Entry 1GP5 (X-ray diffraction, 2.20 A resolution); this record covers chain A.

[Chain A]
Molecule: Leucoanthocyanidin dioxygenase
From: Arabidopsis thaliana
Notes: EC 1.14.11.19
UniProtKB: Q96323 (LDOX_ARATH); numbering as in UniProt (aligned over 1-356)
Sequence (356 residues; each row starts with the number of its first residue):
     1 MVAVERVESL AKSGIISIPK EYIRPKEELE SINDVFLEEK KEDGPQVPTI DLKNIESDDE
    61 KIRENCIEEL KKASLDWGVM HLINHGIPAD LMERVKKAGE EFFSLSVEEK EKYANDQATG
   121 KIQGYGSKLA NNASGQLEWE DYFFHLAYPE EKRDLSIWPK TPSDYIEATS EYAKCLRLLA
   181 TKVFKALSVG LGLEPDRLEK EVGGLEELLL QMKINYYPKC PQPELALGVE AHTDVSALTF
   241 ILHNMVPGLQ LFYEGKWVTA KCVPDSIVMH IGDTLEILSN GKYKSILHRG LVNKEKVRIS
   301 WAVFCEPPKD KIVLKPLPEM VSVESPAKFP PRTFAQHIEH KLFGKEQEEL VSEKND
Not modelled in the structure: 1, 349-356
Curated features (UniProtKB/Swiss-Prot):
  - binding site (substrate): Tyr142, Lys213, Thr233, Glu306, Lys341
  - binding site (2-oxoglutarate): Asn215 to Tyr217, Arg298 to Ser300
  - binding site (Fe cation): His232, Asp234, His288
  - mutagenesis: Gly78 (G78E: In tt11-2; no accumulation of anthocyanin), Lys128 (K128A: Retains two-third of the original activity), Asn131 (N131A/D: Retains two-third of the original activity), Tyr142 (Y142H: Retains two-third of the original activity), Cys220 (C220Y: In tt17; no accumulation of anthocyanin), Gly228 (G228D: In tds4-1; no accumulation of anthocyanin), Glu230 (E230Q: Retains one half of the original activity), Lys341 (K341N: Retains two-third of the original activity)
Bound ions: Fe ion: His232, Asp234, His288 (together with 2-oxoglutaric acid)
Small-molecule neighbours:
  - 2-oxoglutaric acid (AKG): Lys213, Asn215, Tyr217, Val229, His232, Asp234, Ile241, Leu249, His288, Arg298, Ser300, Ala302, Phe304
  - (2S,3S)-trans-dihydroquercetin (DH2; (2S,3S)-2-(3,4-dihydroxyphenyl)-3,5,7-trihydroxy-2,3-dihydro-4H-chromen-4-one): Ile122, Phe144, Gln211, His232, Thr233, Asp234, Val235, Glu306, Phe334, Ile338, Lys341, Leu342
  - (2R,3R)-trans-dihydroquercetin (DQH; (2R,3R)-2-(3,4-dihydroxyphenyl)-3,5,7-trihydroxy-2,3-dihydro-4H-chromen-4-one): Gln117, Tyr142, Phe144, Lys213, His232, Asp234, Val235, Ser236, Phe304, Glu306, Phe334
What the authors report for this chain:
  - Fe ion coordination: His232, Asp234, His288
  - binding site for 2-oxoglutaric acid: Arg298
  - binding site for (2R,3R)-trans-dihydroquercetin: Tyr142, Phe144, Lys213, Phe304, Glu306
  - binding site for (2S,3S)-trans-dihydroquercetin: Ile122, Thr233, Val235, Glu306, Phe334, Ile338, Lys341, Leu342
  - catalytic residues: Lys213 (proposed by the authors, not directly observed)
  - contacts within the chain: Glu140-Lys213 (hydrogen bond), Lys213-Asn215 (hydrogen bond)

[Overview]
Chain A binds 2-oxoglutaric acid, (2R,3R)-trans-dihydroquercetin and (2S,3S)-trans-dihydroquercetin. The Fe
ion site is built by His232, Asp234 and His288. From UniProt: 5 substrate-binding residues, 6 residues binding
2-oxoglutarate, 3 Fe cation-binding residues and 8 mutagenesis sites. From the paper: the catalytic residue
Lys213; a binding site for (2S,3S)-trans-dihydroquercetin at Ile122, Thr233 and Val235 among others.
Chain A is Leucoanthocyanidin dioxygenase (Arabidopsis thaliana); the structure, Anthocyanidin synthase from
Arabidopsis thaliana complexed with trans-dihydroquercetin, was determined by X-ray diffraction (same
publication as 1GP4 and 1GP6).
